PDB entry 7Z19 | electron microscopy, 2.57 A resolution | chains D and G of the 9 polymer chains in the assembly

== Chain D ==
Molecule: Alpha-D-ribose 1-methylphosphonate 5-phosphate C-P lyase
Organism: Escherichia coli
Notes: EC 4.7.1.1
UniProt: P16688 (PHNJ_ECOLI); residues 1-281 here = UniProt positions 1-281
Sequence (281 residues; each row starts with the number of its first residue):
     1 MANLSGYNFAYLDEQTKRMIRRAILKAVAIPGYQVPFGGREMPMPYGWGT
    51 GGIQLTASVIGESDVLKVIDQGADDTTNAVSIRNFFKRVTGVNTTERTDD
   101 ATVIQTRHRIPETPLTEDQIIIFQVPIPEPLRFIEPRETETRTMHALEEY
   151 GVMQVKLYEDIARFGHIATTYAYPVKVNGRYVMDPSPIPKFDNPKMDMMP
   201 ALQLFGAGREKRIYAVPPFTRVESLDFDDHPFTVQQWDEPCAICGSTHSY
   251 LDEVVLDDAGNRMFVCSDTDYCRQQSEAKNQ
Disordered / not traced: 1-2, 279-281
Bound ions: Zn2+: Cys241, Cys244, Cys266, Cys272
What the authors report for this chain:
  - mutagenesis - E149A, Y158A: abolished growth
  - catalytic residues: Gly32 (citing earlier work)

== Chain G ==
Molecule: Alpha-D-ribose 1-methylphosphonate 5-triphosphate synthase subunit PhnI
Organism: Escherichia coli
Notes: EC 2.7.8.37
UniProt: P16687 (PHNI_ECOLI); residues 1-354 here = UniProt positions 1-354
Sequence (354 residues; each row starts with the number of its first residue):
     1 MYVAVKGGEKAIDAAHALQESRRRGDTDLPELSVAQIEQQLNLAVDRVMT
    51 EGGIADRELAALALKQASGDNVEAIFLLRAYRTTLAKLAVSEPLDTTGMR
   101 LERRISAVYKDIPGGQLLGPTYDYTHRLLDFTLLANGEAPTLTTADSEQQ
   151 PSPHVFSLLARQGLAKFEEDSGAQPDDITRTPPVYPCSRSSRLQQLMRGD
   201 EGYLLALAYSTQRGYGRNHPFAGEIRSGYIDVSIVPEELGFAVNVGELLM
   251 TECEMVNGFIDPPGEPPHFTRGYGLVFGMSERKAMAMALVDRALQAPEYG
   301 EHATGPAQDEEFVLAHADNVEVAGFVSHLKLPHYVDFQAELELLKRLQQE
   351 QNHG
Disordered / not traced: 354
Differences from the reference sequence: conflict Val322 (Ala in P16687)
Bound ions: Zn2+: His328, His333

== Interface between chain D and chain G ==
Residue-residue contacts - 40 pairs, chain D then chain G:
  Tyr7(D) with Leu128(G)
  Pro43(D) with His126(G); Arg127(G), hydrogen bond (backbone-backbone); Leu128(G), hydrophobic
  Met44(D) with His126(G)
  Pro45(D) with Arg127(G)
  Trp48(D) with Asp123(G); Tyr124(G), hydrophobic
  Thr77(D) with Tyr124(G), hydrogen bond
  Asn78(D) with Tyr124(G)
  Ser81(D) with Tyr124(G), hydrogen bond (side chain-backbone); His126(G)
  Phe85(D) with His126(G)
  Arg88(D) with Leu128(G)
  Arg132(D) with Arg213(G)
  Phe133(D) with Gln212(G); Gly214(G); Arg217(G)
  Pro136(D) with Gly214(G); Tyr215(G), hydrophobic
  Arg137(D) with Tyr215(G)
  Phe164(D) with Phe259(G), hydrophobic; Asp261(G)
  Tyr171(D) with His219(G), hydrogen bond; Phe221(G)
  Arg209(D) with Tyr209(G), hydrogen bond; Arg213(G)
  Glu210(D) with Arg213(G), salt bridge
  Asp252(D) with Lys110(G)
  Glu253(D) with Tyr109(G); Lys110(G)
  Val254(D) with Asp111(G)
  Val255(D) with Asp111(G); Ile112(G); Pro113(G)
  Asp257(D) with Pro113(G)
  Asp258(D) with Pro113(G); Pro153(G); Arg161(G), hydrogen bond (backbone-side chain)
  Arg262(D) with Gln162(G), hydrogen bond
Interface residues without a listed pair, chain D (30 interface residues in all): Tyr11, Asn84, Ile127, Arg163, Thr269
Interface residues without a listed pair, chain G (26 interface residues in all): Leu118, Thr125, Leu158

== Summary ==
30 residues of chain D face 26 of chain G across their interface; the contacts include 7 hydrogen bonds and 1
salt bridge. Polar pairs include Glu210(D)-Arg213(G), Thr77(D)-Tyr124(G) and Ser81(D)-Tyr124(G). The Zn2+ site
is built by Cys241(D), Cys244(D), Cys266(D) and Cys272(D). From the paper: the catalytic residue Gly32(D);
E149A and Y158A of chain D abolish growth.
Chain D is Alpha-D-ribose 1-methylphosphonate 5-phosphate C-P lyase and chain G is Alpha-D-ribose
1-methylphosphonate 5-triphosphate synthase subunit PhnI, both from Escherichia coli; the structure, E. coli
C-P lyase bound to a single PhnK ABC domain, was determined by electron microscopy, deposited together with
7Z15, 7Z16, 7Z17 and 7Z18.
